PDB entry 8V7O | electron microscopy, 3.57 A resolution | chains H and L of the 9 polymer chains in the assembly

== Chain H ==
Molecule: #58 heavy chain
Organism: Homo sapiens
Chain sequence (125 residues; each row starts with the number of its first residue; note: 9 numbers in that range are skipped by the numbering (no residue carries them; nothing is unmodelled there); a row labelled like 111A-111C holds insertion residues (111A, then the next letters in order)):
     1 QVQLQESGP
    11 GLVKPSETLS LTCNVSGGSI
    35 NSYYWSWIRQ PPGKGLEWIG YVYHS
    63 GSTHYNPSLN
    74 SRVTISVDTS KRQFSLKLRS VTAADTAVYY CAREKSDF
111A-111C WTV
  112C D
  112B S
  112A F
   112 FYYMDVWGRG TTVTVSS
Disordered / not traced: 127-128
Cystine bridges: Cys23-Cys104

== Chain L ==
Molecule: #58 light chain
Organism: Homo sapiens
Chain sequence (109 residues; each row starts with the number of its first residue; note: 18 numbers in that range are skipped by the numbering (no residue carries them; nothing is unmodelled there)):
     1 EIVLTQSPAT LSLSPGERAT LSCRASQSV
    36 ATSLAWYQQK PGQPPRLLIY DA
    65 SHRATAIP
    74 ARFTGSG
    83 SGTDFTLTIS SLEPEDFAVY YCQQRTHW
   113 PPALTFGGGT KVEIK
Cystine bridges: Cys23-Cys104

== Chain H / chain L interface ==
Pairs across the interface (27):
  Ile42(H) - Phe118(L)  hydrophobic
  Leu50(H) - Tyr103(L)  hydrophobic
  Leu50(H) - Phe118(L)
  Trp52(H) - Ala115(L)  hydrophobic
  Trp52(H) - Leu116(L)
  Tyr55(H) - Pro114(L)
  His66(H) - Pro114(L)
  Tyr103(H) - Pro49(L)  hydrophobic
  Tyr103(H) - Pro50(L)
  Glu107(H) - Leu116(L)
  Trp111A(H) - His66(L)
  Phe112(H) - Ser38(L)
  Phe112(H) - Asp56(L)
  Phe112A(H) - His109(L)
  Tyr113(H) - Tyr55(L)
  Tyr113(H) - Asp56(L)
  Tyr113(H) - His66(L)  hydrogen bond
  Tyr114(H) - Arg107(L)
  Tyr114(H) - His109(L)  hydrogen bond
  Met115(H) - Leu52(L)  hydrophobic
  Met115(H) - Tyr55(L)  hydrophobic
  Asp116(H) - Tyr42(L)
  Asp116(H) - Leu52(L)
  Trp118(H) - Tyr42(L)  hydrophobic
  Trp118(H) - Pro50(L)  hydrogen bond (side chain-backbone)
  Gly119(H) - Pro49(L)
  Arg120(H) - Pro49(L)
Interface residues without a listed pair, chain H (19 interface residues in all): Gly49, Glu51
Interface residues without a listed pair, chain L (22 interface residues in all): Thr37, Gln44, Gln48, Arg51, Gln105, Trp110, Gly120

== Overview ==
The interface between chain H and chain L involves 19 residues on one side and 22 on the other; the contacts
include 3 hydrogen bonds. Polar contacts include Tyr113(H)-His66(L), Tyr114(H)-His109(L) and
Trp118(H)-Pro50(L).
Chain H is #58 heavy chain and chain L is #58 light chain, both from Homo sapiens; the structure, Fab fragment
of human mAb #58 in complex with computationally optimized broadly reactive H1 influenza hemagglutinin ...,
was determined by electron microscopy (same publication as 8GHK, 8SJ9 and 8F38).
